2GBF - chains A and B; structure by X-ray diffraction, 3.10 A resolution.

Chain A (and B):
Name: Dipeptidyl peptidase 4
From: Rattus norvegicus
Notes: EC 3.4.14.5; chain B of this document is another copy of the same molecule, construct and numbering; everything in this record applies to it too
UniProt: P14740 (DPP4_RAT); residue numbers follow UniProt; this construct covers 38-767
Amino-acid sequence (730 residues; numbered 38 to 767; the number before each row is that of its first residue):
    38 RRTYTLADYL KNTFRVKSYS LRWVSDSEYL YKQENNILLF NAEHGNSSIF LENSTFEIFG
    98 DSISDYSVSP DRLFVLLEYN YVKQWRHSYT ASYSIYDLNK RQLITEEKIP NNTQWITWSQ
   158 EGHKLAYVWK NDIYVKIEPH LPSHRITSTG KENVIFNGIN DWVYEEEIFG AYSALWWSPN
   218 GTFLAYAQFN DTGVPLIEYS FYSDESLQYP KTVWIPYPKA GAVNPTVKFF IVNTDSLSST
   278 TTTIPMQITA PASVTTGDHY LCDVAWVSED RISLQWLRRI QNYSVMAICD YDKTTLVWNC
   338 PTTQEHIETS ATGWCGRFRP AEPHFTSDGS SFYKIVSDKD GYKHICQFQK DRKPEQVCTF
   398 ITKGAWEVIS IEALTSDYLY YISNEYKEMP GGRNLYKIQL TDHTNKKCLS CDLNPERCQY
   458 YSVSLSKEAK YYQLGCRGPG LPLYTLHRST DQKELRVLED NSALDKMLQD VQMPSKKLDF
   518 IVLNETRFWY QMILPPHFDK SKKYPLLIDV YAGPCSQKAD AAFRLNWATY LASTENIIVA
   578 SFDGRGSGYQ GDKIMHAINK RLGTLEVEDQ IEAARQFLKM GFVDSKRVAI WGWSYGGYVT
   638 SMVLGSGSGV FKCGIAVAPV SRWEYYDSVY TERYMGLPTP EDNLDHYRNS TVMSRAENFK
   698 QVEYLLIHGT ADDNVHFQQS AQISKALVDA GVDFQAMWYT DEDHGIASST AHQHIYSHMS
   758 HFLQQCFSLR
Disulfides: Cys326-Cys337, Cys383-Cys395, Cys445-Cys448, Cys455-Cys473, Cys650-Cys763
Covalently attached groups: compound AIA linked to Ser631
Residues lining bound ligands: AIA ((1S)-2-[(2S,5R)-2-(aminomethyl)-5-ethynylpyrrolidin-1-yl]-1-cyclopentyl-2-oxoethanamine): Arg123, Glu203, Glu204, Phe355, Tyr548, Tyr632, Val657, Trp660, Tyr663, Tyr667, Asn711, Val712, His741
UniProt features mapped onto this chain:
  - active site (Charge relay system): Ser631, Asp709, His741
  - glycosylation (N-linked (GlcNAc...) asparagine): Asn83, Asn90, Asn148, Asn217, Asn227, Asn319, Asn521, Asn686
  - mutagenesis: Gly629 (G629A: Reduced activity; G629R: Reduced activity), Trp630 (W630E: No effect on activity), Ser631 (S631A: Reduced activity), Tyr632 (Y632F: No effect on activity; Y632G: Reduced activity; Y632L: Reduced activity), Gly633 (G633A: Reduced activity; G633S: Reduced activity)

How chain A and chain B interact:
Residue-residue contacts (100):
  Pro232(A) - Tyr246(B)
  Leu233(A) - Tyr246(B)
  Ile234(A) - Tyr246(B)  hydrophobic
  Glu235(A) - Ser237(B)
  Ser237(A) - Glu235(B)
  Tyr239(A) - Phe714(B)
  Tyr239(A) - Gln715(B)
  Tyr239(A) - Gln719(B)
  Ser240(A) - Gln719(B)  hydrogen bond (backbone-side chain)
  Ser240(A) - Lys722(B)  hydrogen bond (backbone-side chain)
  Asp241(A) - Gln719(B)
  Asp241(A) - Lys722(B)
  Glu242(A) - Arg659(B)  salt bridge
  Glu242(A) - Tyr662(B)  hydrogen bond (backbone-side chain)
  Glu242(A) - Thr688(B)
  Glu242(A) - Met690(B)
  Glu242(A) - Gln719(B)
  Leu244(A) - Tyr662(B)
  Leu244(A) - Gln715(B)
  Gln245(A) - Lys256(B)
  Gln245(A) - Ala257(B)  hydrogen bond (side chain-backbone)
  Gln245(A) - Glu661(B)  hydrogen bond (side chain-backbone)
  Gln245(A) - Gln715(B)
  Tyr246(A) - Pro232(B)
  Tyr246(A) - Leu233(B)
  Tyr246(A) - Ile234(B)  hydrophobic
  Tyr246(A) - Tyr254(B)  hydrogen bond (side chain-backbone)
  Tyr246(A) - Pro255(B)
  Tyr246(A) - Lys256(B)  hydrogen bond (side chain-backbone)
  Tyr246(A) - Ala259(B)
  Pro247(A) - Gln715(B)
  Tyr254(A) - Tyr246(B)  hydrogen bond (backbone-side chain)
  Pro255(A) - Tyr246(B)
  Lys256(A) - Gln245(B)
  Lys256(A) - Tyr246(B)  hydrogen bond (backbone-side chain)
  Ala257(A) - Gln245(B)  hydrogen bond (backbone-side chain)
  Ala259(A) - Tyr246(B)
  Arg659(A) - Glu242(B)  salt bridge
  Glu661(A) - Gln245(B)  hydrogen bond (backbone-side chain)
  Tyr662(A) - Glu242(B)  hydrogen bond (side chain-backbone)
  Tyr662(A) - Leu244(B)
  Thr688(A) - Glu242(B)
  Met690(A) - Glu242(B)
  Leu703(A) - Trp735(B)  hydrophobic
  Phe714(A) - Tyr239(B)
  Gln715(A) - Tyr239(B)
  Gln715(A) - Leu244(B)
  Gln715(A) - Gln245(B)
  Gln715(A) - Pro247(B)
  Ser717(A) - Trp735(B)
  Ala718(A) - Trp735(B)
  Ala718(A) - Thr737(B)  hydrogen bond (backbone-side chain)
  Gln719(A) - Tyr239(B)
  Gln719(A) - Ser240(B)  hydrogen bond (side chain-backbone)
  Gln719(A) - Asp241(B)
  Gln719(A) - Glu242(B)
  Ser721(A) - Trp735(B)  hydrogen bond
  Ser721(A) - Thr737(B)  hydrogen bond
  Lys722(A) - Ser240(B)  hydrogen bond (side chain-backbone)
  Lys722(A) - Asp241(B)
  Lys722(A) - Thr737(B)
  Val725(A) - Thr747(B)
  Val725(A) - Ala748(B)  hydrophobic
  Val725(A) - His751(B)
  Asp726(A) - Thr747(B)  hydrogen bond
  Val729(A) - His751(B)  hydrogen bond (backbone-side chain)
  Asp730(A) - His751(B)
  Asp730(A) - His755(B)  salt bridge
  Asp730(A) - His758(B)
  Phe731(A) - Met734(B)
  Phe731(A) - His751(B)
  Phe731(A) - His755(B)
  Ala733(A) - Ala733(B)
  Ala733(A) - Met734(B)
  Ala733(A) - Trp735(B)  hydrophobic
  Met734(A) - Phe731(B)
  Met734(A) - Ala733(B)
  Met734(A) - Trp735(B)
  Trp735(A) - Leu703(B)  hydrophobic
  Trp735(A) - Phe714(B)
  Trp735(A) - Ser717(B)
  Trp735(A) - Ala718(B)
  Trp735(A) - Ser721(B)  hydrogen bond
  Trp735(A) - Ala733(B)  hydrophobic
  Trp735(A) - Met734(B)
  Trp735(A) - Trp735(B)  hydrophobic
  Tyr736(A) - Val725(B)  hydrophobic
  Thr737(A) - Ala718(B)  hydrogen bond (side chain-backbone)
  Thr737(A) - Ser721(B)  hydrogen bond
  Thr737(A) - Lys722(B)
  Thr747(A) - Val725(B)
  Thr747(A) - Asp726(B)  hydrogen bond
  Ala748(A) - Val725(B)  hydrophobic
  His751(A) - Val725(B)
  His751(A) - Val729(B)  hydrogen bond (side chain-backbone)
  His751(A) - Asp730(B)
  His751(A) - Phe731(B)
  His755(A) - Asp730(B)  salt bridge
  His755(A) - Phe731(B)  hydrogen bond (side chain-backbone)
  His758(A) - Asp730(B)
Other interface residues (no listed pair), chain A (50 interface residues in all): Ser243, Thr249, Gln732, Asp738
Other interface residues (no listed pair), chain B (52 interface residues in all): Ser243, Thr249, His705, Leu724, Gln732, Tyr736, Asp738

Overview:
Chain A and chain B form an interface of 50 and 52 residues respectively, with 25 hydrogen bonds and 4 salt
bridges. Polar contacts include Glu242(A)-Arg659(B), Asp730(A)-His755(B) and Ser240(A)-Gln719(B). Covalently
linked compound AIA: at Ser631(A).
Both chains are Dipeptidyl peptidase 4 (Rattus norvegicus). Entry 2GBF (rat dpp-IV with alkynyl
cyanopyrrolidine #1) was determined by X-ray diffraction (same publication as 2GBC, 2GBG and 2GBI).
